PDB entry 7YCU | X-ray diffraction, 1.79 A resolution | chains A and D

# Chain A
Name: Toxin
Organism: Pseudoalteromonas rubra
UniProt: A0A0U2Y7P6 (A0A0U2Y7P6_9GAMM); residues 3-99 here correspond to UniProt positions 2-98 (UniProt number = residue number - 1)
Chain sequence (99 residues; numbered 1 to 99; the number before each row is that of its first residue):
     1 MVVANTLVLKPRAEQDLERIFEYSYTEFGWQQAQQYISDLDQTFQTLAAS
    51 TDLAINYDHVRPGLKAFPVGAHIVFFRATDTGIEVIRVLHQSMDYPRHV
Disordered / not traced: 1-3, 99
Differences from the reference sequence: initiating methionine (1); expression tag (2)

# Chain D
Name: Antitoxin ParD
Organism: Pseudoalteromonas rubra
UniProt: A0A0U3H4C4 (A0A0U3H4C4_9GAMM); residues 1-86 here = UniProt positions 1-86
Chain sequence (106 residues; row label = number of the first residue in the row; numbers below 1 keep their minus sign (Met-19 is residue -19)):
   -19 MGSSHHHHHHSSGLVPRGSHMSSRTMTVDTGEELRAFVEGLVESGDYKTN
    31 SEVIRDGLRLLQEKTAGSKLAALRQLIDEGEQSGEAVPWDRDSFLARMRQ
    81 KGPRGG
Disordered / not traced: -19 to 3, 84-86
Differences from the reference sequence: initiating methionine (-19); expression tag (-18 to 0)

# How chain A and chain D interact
Pairs across the interface - 66 pairs, chain A then chain D:
  Leu7(A) with Pro68(D); Trp69(D), hydrogen bond (backbone-backbone)
  Val8(A) with Ala66(D), hydrophobic; Val67(D); Pro68(D), hydrophobic
  Leu9(A) with Ala66(D); Val67(D), hydrogen bond (backbone-backbone); Trp69(D), hydrophobic
  Lys10(A) with Gly60(D); Glu61(D), hydrogen bond (side chain-backbone); Ser63(D); Gly64(D), hydrogen bond (side chain-backbone); Ala66(D)
  Pro11(A) with Ser63(D); Gly64(D); Glu65(D)
  Arg12(A) with Glu59(D); Gly60(D); Ser63(D), hydrogen bond (backbone-side chain)
  Glu14(A) with Phe74(D); Arg77(D), salt bridge
  Leu17(A) with Trp69(D), hydrophobic; Phe74(D)
  Glu18(A) with Phe74(D); Met78(D); Lys81(D), salt bridge
  Phe21(A) with Leu75(D), hydrophobic; Met78(D), hydrophobic
  Glu22(A) with Met78(D); Lys81(D), salt bridge
  Glu27(A) with Arg4(D), salt bridge
  Phe28(A) with Arg4(D)
  Trp30(A) with Leu75(D); Met78(D), hydrophobic; Arg79(D)
  Gln34(A) with Arg79(D), hydrogen bond
  Ile37(A) with Phe74(D), hydrophobic
  Asp41(A) with Trp69(D), hydrogen bond; Arg71(D), salt bridge
  Phe44(A) with Trp69(D)
  His59(A) with Leu50(D); Arg54(D), hydrogen bond (backbone-side chain)
  Val60(A) with Leu50(D), hydrophobic; Leu53(D), hydrophobic; Arg54(D), hydrogen bond (backbone-side chain)
  Arg61(A) with Arg54(D); Asp58(D), salt bridge
  Leu64(A) with Ile57(D), hydrophobic
  Phe75(A) with Leu53(D), hydrophobic; Ile57(D), hydrophobic
  Arg77(A) with Glu61(D), salt bridge
  Glu84(A) with Ala66(D)
  Ile86(A) with Ile57(D); Gly60(D); Glu61(D)
  Arg87(A) with Leu56(D), hydrogen bond (side chain-backbone); Ile57(D); Gly60(D)
  Leu89(A) with Leu53(D), hydrophobic; Leu56(D), hydrophobic
  Ser92(A) with Lys49(D), hydrogen bond (backbone-side chain)
  Met93(A) with Leu53(D); Leu56(D), hydrophobic
  Asp94(A) with Lys49(D)
  Tyr95(A) with Leu50(D); Leu53(D)
Interface residues without a listed pair, chain A (33 interface residues in all): Tyr23
Interface residues without a listed pair, chain D (27 interface residues in all): Thr5, Met6

# In short
The interface between chain A and chain D involves 33 residues on one side and 27 on the other; the contacts
include 11 hydrogen bonds and 7 salt bridges. Among the polar pairs are Glu14(A)-Arg77(D), Glu18(A)-Lys81(D)
and Glu22(A)-Lys81(D).
Chain A is Toxin and chain D is Antitoxin ParD, both from Pseudoalteromonas rubra; the structure,
Heterotetramer of Antitoxin PrpA together with Toxin PrpT from Pseudoalteromonas rubra, was determined by
X-ray diffraction, deposited together with 7YCS, 7YCV and 7YCW.
